Entry 9DQN (X-ray diffraction, 2.99 A resolution); this record covers chains A and I of the 4 polymer chains in the assembly.

[Chain A]
Molecule: Phosphosugar-binding transcriptional regulator
Organism: Streptococcus pneumoniae
UniProtKB: A0A4M6CQT5 (A0A4M6CQT5_STREE); residue numbers follow UniProt; this construct covers 1-283
Amino-acid sequence (283 residues; row label = number of the first residue in the row):
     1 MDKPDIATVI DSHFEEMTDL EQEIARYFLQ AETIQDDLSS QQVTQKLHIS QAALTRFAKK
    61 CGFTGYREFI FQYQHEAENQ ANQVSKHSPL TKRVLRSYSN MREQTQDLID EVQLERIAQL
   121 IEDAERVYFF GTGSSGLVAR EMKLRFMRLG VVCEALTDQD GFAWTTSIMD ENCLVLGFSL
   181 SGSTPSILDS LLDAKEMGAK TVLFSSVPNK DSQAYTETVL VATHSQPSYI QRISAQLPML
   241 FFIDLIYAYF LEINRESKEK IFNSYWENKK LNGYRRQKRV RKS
Unresolved in the structure: 1-3, 273-283

[Chain I]
Molecule: 18-nt DNA strand
Sequence (18 nucleotides; row label = number of the first residue in the row):
     1 TCTAAAAGTA CTTTCAGA

[How chain A and chain I interact]
Residue-residue contacts (11; chain A residue first):
  Thr18(A) - DC2(I)  phosphate contact
  Thr18(A) - DT3(I)  hydrogen bond to the phosphate
  Leu20(A) - DT3(I)  phosphate contact
  Leu20(A) - DA4(I)  phosphate contact
  Glu21(A) - DT3(I)  phosphate contact
  Ile49(A) - DA4(I)  phosphate contact
  Ser50(A) - DA4(I)  hydrogen bond to the phosphate
  Ala52(A) - DA5(I)  base contact
  Ala53(A) - DA4(I)  phosphate contact
  Arg56(A) - DT3(I)  salt bridge to the phosphate
  Arg56(A) - DA4(I)  salt bridge to the phosphate
Other interface residues (no listed pair), chain A (9 interface residues in all): Asp19

[Summary]
The interface between chain A and chain I involves 9 residues on one side and 4 on the other, with 2 hydrogen
bonds and 2 salt bridges. Among the polar pairs are Thr18(A)-DT3(I), Ser50(A)-DA4(I) and Arg56(A)-DT3(I).
Chain A is Phosphosugar-binding transcriptional regulator (Streptococcus pneumoniae) and chain I is an 18-nt
DNA strand; the structure, Nan Regulatory Protein (NanR) - DNA complex from Streptococcus pneumoniae, was
determined by X-ray diffraction.
